PDB entry 4EOO | X-ray diffraction, 2.10 A resolution | chains A and B

== Chain A ==
Molecule: Cyclin-dependent kinase 2
Organism: Homo sapiens
Notes: EC 2.7.11.22
UniProtKB: P24941 (CDK2_HUMAN); numbering as in UniProt (aligned over 1-297)
Chain sequence (299 residues; row label = number of the first residue in the row; numbers below 1 keep their minus sign (Gly-1 is residue -1)):
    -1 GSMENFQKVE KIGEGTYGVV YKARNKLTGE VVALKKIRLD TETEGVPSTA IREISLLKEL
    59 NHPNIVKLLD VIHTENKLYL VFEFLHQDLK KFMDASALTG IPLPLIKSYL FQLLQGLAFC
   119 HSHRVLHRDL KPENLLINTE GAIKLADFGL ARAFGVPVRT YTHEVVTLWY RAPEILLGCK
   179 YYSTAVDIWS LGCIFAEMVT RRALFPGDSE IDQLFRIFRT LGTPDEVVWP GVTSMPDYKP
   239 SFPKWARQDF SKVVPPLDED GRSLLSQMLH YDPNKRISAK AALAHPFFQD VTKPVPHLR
Disordered / not traced: 38-41
Construct notes: expression tag (-1 to 0); engineered mutation Glu131 (Gln in P24941)
Modified positions: Thr160 (phosphothreonine; TPO)
Bound ions: Mg2+: Asn132, Asp145 (together with ATP)
Small-molecule neighbours: ATP (adenosine-5'-triphosphate): Ile10, Gly11, Glu12, Gly13, Thr14, Val18, Ala31, Lys33, Val64, Phe80, Glu81, Phe82, Leu83, Asp86, Lys89, Glu131, Asn132, Leu134, Asp145
UniProt features mapped onto this chain:
  - active site: Asp127 (Proton acceptor)
  - binding site (ATP): Ile10 to Val18, Lys33, Glu81 to Leu83, Asp86, Lys129, Pro130, Asn132, Asp145
  - binding site (Mg(2+)): Asn132, Asp145
  - site (CDK7 binding): Lys9, Lys88, Lys89, Leu166
  - modified residue: Met1 (N-acetylmethionine), Lys6 (N6-acetyllysine), Thr14 (Phosphothreonine), Tyr15 (Phosphotyrosine), Tyr19 (Phosphotyrosine), Thr160 (Phosphothreonine)

== Chain B ==
Molecule: Cyclin-A2
Organism: Homo sapiens
Notes: fragment: C-terminal fragment
UniProtKB: P20248 (CCNA2_HUMAN); residue numbers follow UniProt; this construct covers 175-432
Chain sequence (258 residues; numbered 175 to 432; the number before each row is that of its first residue):
   175 VPDYHEDIHT YLREMEVKCK PKVGYMKKQP DITNSMRAIL VDWLVEVGEE YKLQNETLHL
   235 AVNYIDRFLS SMSVLRGKLQ LVGTAAMLLA SKFEEIYPPE VAEFVYITDD TYTKKQVLRM
   295 EHLVLKVLTF DLAAPTVNQF LTQYFLHQQP ANCKVESLAM FLGELSLIDA DPYLKYLPSV
   355 IAGAAFHLAL YTVTGQSWPE SLIRKTGYTL ESLKPCLMDL HQTYLKAPQH AQQSIREKYK
   415 NSKYHGVSLL NPPETLNL
Bound ions: Mg2+: Met200, Gln203, Ile206
Small-molecule neighbours: monothioglycerol (SGM): Met189, Lys192, Cys193, Arg241, Asp305, Ala308

== Chain A / chain B interface ==
Contacting residue pairs (61; chain A residue first):
  Leu37(A) - His296(B)
  Glu42(A) - Lys266(B)  hydrogen bond (backbone-side chain)
  Glu42(A) - Glu274(B)
  Glu42(A) - Val275(B)  hydrogen bond (side chain-backbone)
  Gly43(A) - Lys266(B)
  Gly43(A) - Glu295(B)
  Val44(A) - Lys266(B)  hydrogen bond (backbone-side chain)
  Val44(A) - Glu295(B)  hydrogen bond (backbone-side chain)
  Val44(A) - His296(B)
  Val44(A) - Leu299(B)  hydrophobic
  Ser46(A) - Lys266(B)
  Ile49(A) - Leu263(B)  hydrophobic
  Ile49(A) - Lys266(B)
  Ile49(A) - Leu306(B)  hydrophobic
  Arg50(A) - Lys266(B)
  Arg50(A) - Phe267(B)  hydrogen bond (side chain-backbone)
  Arg50(A) - Glu269(B)
  Ile52(A) - Phe304(B)  hydrophobic
  Ser53(A) - Phe267(B)
  Ser53(A) - Phe304(B)
  Ser53(A) - Leu306(B)
  Lys56(A) - Thr303(B)  hydrogen bond (side chain-backbone)
  Lys56(A) - Asp305(B)  salt bridge
  Glu57(A) - Tyr185(B)  hydrogen bond
  Glu57(A) - Ala307(B)
  His71(A) - His296(B)  hydrogen bond
  His71(A) - Lys300(B)
  His71(A) - Phe304(B)
  Thr72(A) - His296(B)  hydrogen bond (backbone-side chain)
  Leu76(A) - Phe304(B)  hydrophobic
  Ala116(A) - Tyr178(B)
  His119(A) - Tyr178(B)
  His119(A) - Ile182(B)
  Ser120(A) - Tyr178(B)
  Ser120(A) - Asp181(B)  hydrogen bond
  Ser120(A) - Ile182(B)
  His121(A) - Tyr185(B)
  Arg122(A) - Ile182(B)
  Arg122(A) - Tyr185(B)
  Arg122(A) - Leu186(B)
  Arg122(A) - Ala307(B)  hydrogen bond (side chain-backbone)
  Arg150(A) - Glu268(B)  salt bridge
  Ala151(A) - Phe267(B)  hydrophobic
  Phe152(A) - Ile182(B)  hydrophobic
  Val154(A) - His179(B)
  Val154(A) - Ile182(B)  hydrophobic
  Val154(A) - Thr316(B)  hydrogen bond (backbone-side chain)
  Val154(A) - Gln317(B)  hydrogen bond (backbone-backbone)
  Pro155(A) - Thr316(B)
  Arg157(A) - Gln228(B)
  Arg157(A) - Glu268(B)  salt bridge
  Thr158(A) - Ile270(B)
  Tyr159(A) - Ile270(B)
  Thr160(A) - Glu269(B)
  Thr160(A) - Ile270(B)
  Ser276(A) - Asp177(B)  hydrogen bond
  Ser276(A) - Tyr178(B)
  Ala277(A) - Tyr178(B)  hydrogen bond (backbone-side chain)
  Lys278(A) - Asp177(B)
  Lys278(A) - Tyr178(B)  hydrogen bond (backbone-side chain)
  Lys278(A) - Asp181(B)  salt bridge
Interface residues without a listed pair, chain A (36 interface residues in all): Leu54, Val69, Glu73, Thr182, Ala279
Interface residues without a listed pair, chain B (31 interface residues in all): Met189, Glu230, Leu292, Leu320

== Overview ==
The interface between chain A and chain B involves 36 residues on one side and 31 on the other; the contacts
include 16 hydrogen bonds and 4 salt bridges. Among the polar pairs are Lys56(A)-Asp305(B),
Arg150(A)-Glu268(B) and Arg157(A)-Glu268(B). Ligands of chain A: ATP.
Chain A is Cyclin-dependent kinase 2 and chain B is Cyclin-A2, both from Homo sapiens; the structure, Thr 160
phosphorylated CDK2 Q131E - human cyclin A3 complex with ATP, was determined by X-ray diffraction, deposited
together with 4EOI, 4EOJ, 4EOK, 4EOL, 4EOM, 4EON and 4 further entries.
